Entry 5LZP (electron microscopy, 3.50 A resolution); this record covers chains U and W of the 35 polymer chains in the assembly.

Chain U:
Protein: Proteasome subunit beta
From: Mycobacterium tuberculosis H37Rv
Notes: EC 3.4.25.1; engineered mutation(s): T1A
UniProt: P9WHT9 (PSB_MYCTU); residues 302-534 here correspond to UniProt positions 59-291 (UniProt number = residue number - 243)
Sequence (242 residues; each row starts with the number of its first residue):
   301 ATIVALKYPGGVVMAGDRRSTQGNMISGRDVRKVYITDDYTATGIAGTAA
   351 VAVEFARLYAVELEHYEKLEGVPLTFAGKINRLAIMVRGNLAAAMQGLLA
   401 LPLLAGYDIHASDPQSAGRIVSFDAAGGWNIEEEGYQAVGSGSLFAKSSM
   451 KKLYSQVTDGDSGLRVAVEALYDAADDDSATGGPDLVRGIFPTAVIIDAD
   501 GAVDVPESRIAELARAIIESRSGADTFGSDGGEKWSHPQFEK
Unresolved in the structure: 524-542
Differences from the reference sequence: expression tag (301, 535-542)

Chain W:
Protein: Proteasome subunit alpha
From: Mycobacterium tuberculosis H37Rv
Notes: EC 3.4.25.1; engineered mutation(s): M1_I7del
UniProt: P9WHU1 (PSA_MYCTU); residue numbers follow UniProt; this construct covers 8-248
Sequence (241 residues; each row starts with the number of its first residue):
     8 SPEQAMRERSELARKGIARAKSVVALAYAGGVLFVAENPSRSLQKISELY
    58 DRVGFAAAGKFNEFDNLRRGGIQFADTRGYAYDRRDVTGRQLANVYAQTL
   108 GTIFTEQAKPYEVELCVAEVAHYGETKRPELYRITYDGSIADEPHFVVMG
   158 GTTEPIANALKESYAENASLTDALRIAVAALRAGSADTSGGDQPTLGVAS
   208 LEVAVLDANRPRRAFRRITGSALQALLVDQESPQSDGESSG
Unresolved in the structure: 191-202, 235-248
UniProt features mapped onto this chain:
  - modified residue (Phosphothreonine): Thr84, Thr178, Thr202

Chain U / chain W interface:
Residue-residue contacts - 24 pairs, chain U then chain W:
  Glu354(U) - Tyr87(W)  hydrogen bond
  Arg357(U) - Gly86(W)
  Arg357(U) - Tyr87(W)  hydrogen bond (side chain-backbone)
  Arg357(U) - Tyr89(W)
  Leu358(U) - Tyr87(W)  hydrophobic
  Val361(U) - Arg91(W)
  Glu364(U) - Asp58(W)
  Glu364(U) - Arg91(W)  salt bridge
  Glu364(U) - Arg219(W)  salt bridge
  Glu364(U) - Arg220(W)  salt bridge
  His365(U) - Ile79(W)
  His365(U) - Gln80(W)
  His365(U) - Asp83(W)  salt bridge
  Glu367(U) - Arg220(W)  salt bridge
  Lys368(U) - Glu55(W)
  Lys368(U) - Leu56(W)  hydrogen bond (side chain-backbone)
  Lys368(U) - Tyr57(W)
  Lys368(U) - Arg75(W)  hydrogen bond (backbone-side chain)
  Lys368(U) - Ile79(W)
  Lys368(U) - Asp83(W)  salt bridge
  Leu369(U) - Arg75(W)  hydrogen bond (backbone-side chain)
  Leu369(U) - Arg76(W)
  Leu369(U) - Ile79(W)  hydrophobic
  Glu370(U) - Arg76(W)  salt bridge
Other interface residues (no listed pair), chain W (17 interface residues in all): Ser54, Asp90

Summary:
10 residues of chain U face 17 of chain W across their interface; the contacts include 5 hydrogen bonds and 7
salt bridges. Polar pairs include Glu364(U)-Arg91(W), Glu364(U)-Arg219(W) and Glu364(U)-Arg220(W).
Here chain U is Proteasome subunit beta and chain W is Proteasome subunit alpha, both from Mycobacterium
tuberculosis H37Rv. Entry 5LZP (Binding of the C-terminal GQYL motif of the bacterial proteasome activator Bpa
to the 20S proteasome) was determined by electron microscopy (same publication as 5LFJ, 5LFP and 5LFQ).
